PDB entry 8JAK | electron microscopy, 2.52 A resolution | chains A and H of the 12 polymer chains in the assembly

Chain A:
Name: Methylcrotonoyl-CoA carboxylase subunit alpha, mitochondrial
Organism: Homo sapiens
Notes: EC 6.4.1.4
UniProtKB: Q96RQ3 (MCCA_HUMAN); numbering as in UniProt (aligned over 1-725)
Sequence (725 residues; numbered 1 to 725; the number before each row is that of its first residue):
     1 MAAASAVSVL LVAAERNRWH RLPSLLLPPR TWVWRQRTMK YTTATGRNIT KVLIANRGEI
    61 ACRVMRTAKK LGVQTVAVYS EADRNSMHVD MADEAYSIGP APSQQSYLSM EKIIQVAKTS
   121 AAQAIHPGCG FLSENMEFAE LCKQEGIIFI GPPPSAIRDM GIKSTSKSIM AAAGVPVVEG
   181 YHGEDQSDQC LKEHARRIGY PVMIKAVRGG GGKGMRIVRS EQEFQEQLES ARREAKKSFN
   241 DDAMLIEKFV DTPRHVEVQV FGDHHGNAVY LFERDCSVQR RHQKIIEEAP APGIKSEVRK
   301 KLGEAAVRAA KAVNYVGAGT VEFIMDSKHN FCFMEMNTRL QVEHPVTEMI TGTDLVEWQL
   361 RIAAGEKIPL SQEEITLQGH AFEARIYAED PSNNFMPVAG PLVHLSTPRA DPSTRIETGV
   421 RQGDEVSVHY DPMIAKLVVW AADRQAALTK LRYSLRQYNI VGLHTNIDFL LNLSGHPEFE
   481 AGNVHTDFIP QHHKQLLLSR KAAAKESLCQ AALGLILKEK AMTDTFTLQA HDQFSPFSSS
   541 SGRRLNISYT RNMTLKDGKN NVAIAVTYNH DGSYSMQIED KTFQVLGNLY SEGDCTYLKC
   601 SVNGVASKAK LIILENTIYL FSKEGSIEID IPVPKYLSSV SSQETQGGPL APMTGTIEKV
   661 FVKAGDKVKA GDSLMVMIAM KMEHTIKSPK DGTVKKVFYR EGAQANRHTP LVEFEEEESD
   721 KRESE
Disordered / not traced: 1-46, 718-725
What the authors report for this chain:
  - conformationally variable residues (domain motion, order/disorder transition): I631 to G655

Chain H:
Name: Methylcrotonoyl-CoA carboxylase beta chain, mitochondrial
Organism: Homo sapiens
Notes: EC 6.4.1.4
UniProtKB: Q9HCC0 (MCCB_HUMAN); residue numbers follow UniProt; this construct covers 1-563
Sequence (563 residues; row label = number of the first residue in the row):
     1 MWAVLRLALR PCARASPAGP RAYHGDSVAS LGTQPDLGSA LYQENYKQMK ALVNQLHERV
    61 EHIKLGGGEK ARALHISRGK LLPRERIDNL IDPGSPFLEL SQFAGYQLYD NEEVPGGGII
   121 TGIGRVSGVE CMIIANDATV KGGAYYPVTV KKQLRAQEIA MQNRLPCIYL VDSGGAYLPR
   181 QADVFPDRDH FGRTFYNQAI MSSKNIAQIA VVMGSCTAGG AYVPAMADEN IIVRKQGTIF
   241 LAGPPLVKAA TGEEVSAEDL GGADLHCRKS GVSDHWALDD HHALHLTRKV VRNLNYQKKL
   301 DVTIEPSEEP LFPADELYGI VGANLKRSFD VREVIARIVD GSRFTEFKAF YGDTLVTGFA
   361 RIFGYPVGIV GNNGVLFSES AKKGTHFVQL CCQRNIPLLF LQNITGFMVG REYEAEGIAK
   421 DGAKMVAAVA CAQVPKITLI IGGSYGAGNY GMCGRAYSPR FLYIWPNARI SVMGGEQAAN
   481 VLATITKDQR AREGKQFSSA DEAALKEPII KKFEEEGNPY YSSARVWDDG IIDPADTRLV
   541 LGLSFSAALN APIEKTDFGI FRM
Disordered / not traced: 1-22, 242-256
UniProt features mapped onto this chain:
  - region: R343 to N372 (Acyl-CoA binding)
  - modified residue: K70 (N6-acetyllysine), K141 (N6-succinyllysine), K495 (N6-acetyllysine), K511 (N6-acetyllysine)
  - natural variant: S39 (S39F: In MCC2D), G68 (G68V: In MCC2D; uncertain significance), E99 (E99Q: In MCC2D), S101 (S101F: In MCC2D), G105 (G105R: In MCC2D; uncertain significance), G118 (deletion: In MCC2D), C131 (C131F: In MCC2D), T139 (T139I: In MCC2D), Y146 (Y146N: In MCC2D), K152 (K152T: In MCC2D), R155 (R155Q: In MCC2D; R155W: In MCC2D), N163 (N163D: In MCC2D; uncertain significance), 42 further natural variant entries in UniProt
What the authors report for this chain:
  - catalytic residues: F407, A447 (proposed by the authors, not directly observed)

How chain A and chain H interact:
Pairs across the interface (5; chain A residue first):
  M522(A) - Y23(H)  hydrophobic
  F526(A) - Y23(H)
  L637(A) - S27(H)
  L637(A) - V28(H)  hydrophobic
  L637(A) - A29(H)
Interface residues without a listed pair, chain A (5 interface residues in all): E519, T523
Interface residues without a listed pair, chain H (6 interface residues in all): H24, G25

In short:
5 residues of chain A face 6 of chain H across their interface. The paper reports catalytic residues F407(H)
and A447(H); conformational variability at I631(A).
Here chain A is Methylcrotonoyl-CoA carboxylase subunit alpha, mitochondrial and chain H is
Methylcrotonoyl-CoA carboxylase beta chain, mitochondrial, both from Homo sapiens. Entry 8JAK (Human MCC in
MCCU state) was determined by electron microscopy together with 7YBU, 8J4Z, 8J78, 8J7D, 8JAW, 8JXL and 3
further entries from the same study.
